PDB entry 6X6E | X-ray diffraction, 2.00 A resolution | chains A and B of the 4 polymer chains in the assembly

Chain A (and B):
Molecule: Glucocorticoid receptor
From: Homo sapiens
Notes: chain B of this document is another copy of the same molecule, construct and numbering; everything in this record applies to it too
UniProtKB: P04150 (GCR_HUMAN), isoform P04150-10; residues 417-491 here correspond to UniProt positions 391-465 (UniProt number = residue number - 26)
Amino-acid sequence (75 residues; row label = number of the first residue in the row):
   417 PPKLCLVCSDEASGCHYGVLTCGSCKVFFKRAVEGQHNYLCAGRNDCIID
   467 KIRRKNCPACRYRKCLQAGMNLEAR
Not modelled in the structure: 417-418 (chain B: 417-418, 490-491)
Bound ions: Zn2+ site 1: C421, C424, C438, C441; Zn2+ site 2: C457, C463, C473, C476
What the authors report for this chain:
  - binding site for the 18-nt DNA strand: V443, R447
  - specificity-determining residues: R447
  - binding site for the 18-nt DNA strand: K442

How chain A and chain B interact:
Contacting residue pairs (17; chain A residue first):
  L456(A) - I468(B)  hydrophobic
  L456(A) - R469(B)
  L456(A) - N472(B)  hydrogen bond (backbone-side chain)
  C457(A) - R469(B)  hydrogen bond (backbone-side chain)
  A458(A) - C463(B)
  A458(A) - I464(B)  hydrogen bond (backbone-backbone)
  A458(A) - R469(B)
  A458(A) - N472(B)
  D462(A) - R460(B)  salt bridge
  C463(A) - A458(B)
  I464(A) - A458(B)  hydrogen bond (backbone-backbone)
  R469(A) - L456(B)
  R469(A) - C457(B)
  R469(A) - A458(B)
  N472(A) - L456(B)  hydrogen bond (side chain-backbone)
  N472(A) - A458(B)
  N472(A) - N472(B)
Other interface residues (no listed pair), chain A (11 interface residues in all): R460, I468, C473

Summary:
The interface between chain A and chain B involves 11 residues on one side and 9 on the other, with 5 hydrogen
bonds and 1 salt bridge. Polar pairs include D462(A)-R460(B), L456(A)-N472(B) and C457(A)-R469(B). The paper
reports a binding site for the 18-nt DNA strand at V443(A), R447(A) and K442(A); the specificity determinant
R447(A).
Both chains are Glucocorticoid receptor (Homo sapiens). Entry 6X6E (Glucocorticoid Receptor DNA binding domain
in complex with methylated precursor for a modern recognition element (methylated ...) was determined by X-ray
diffraction (same publication as 6X6D).
